Entry 7SPU (electron microscopy, 3.73 A resolution); this record covers chains 1 and u of the 54 polymer chains in the assembly.

Chain 1:
Name: Gene 7 protein
Source organism: Shigella phage Sf6
UniProtKB: Q716G8 (Q716G8_BPSFV); numbering as in UniProt (aligned over 1-160)
Amino-acid sequence (160 residues; each row starts with the number of its first residue):
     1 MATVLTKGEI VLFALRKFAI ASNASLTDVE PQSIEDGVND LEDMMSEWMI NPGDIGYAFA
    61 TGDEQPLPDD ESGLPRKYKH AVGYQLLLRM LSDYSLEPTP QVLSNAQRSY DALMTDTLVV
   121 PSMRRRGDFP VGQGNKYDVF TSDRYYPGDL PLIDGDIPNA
Not modelled in the structure: 1-2
Reported in the primary citation:
  - conformationally variable residues (order/disorder transition): P151 to A160

Chain u:
Name: Gene 5 protein
Source organism: Shigella phage Sf6
UniProtKB: Q716H0 (Q716H0_BPSFV); residues 1-423 here = UniProt positions 1-423
Amino-acid sequence (423 residues; row label = number of the first residue in the row):
     1 MPNNLDSNVS QIVLKKFLPG FMSDLVLAKT VDRQLLAGEI NSSTGDSVSF KRPHQFSSLR
    61 TPTGDISGQN KNNLISGKAT GRVGNYITVA VEYQQLEEAI KLNQLEEILA PVRQRIVTDL
   121 ETELAHFMMN NGALSLGSPN TPITKWSDVA QTASFLKDLG VNEGENYAVM DPWSAQRLAD
   181 AQTGLHASDQ LVRTAWENAQ IPTNFGGIRA LMSNGLASRT QGAFGGTLTV KTQPTVTYNA
   241 VKDSYQFTVT LTGATASVTG FLKAGDQVKF TNTYWLQQQT KQALYNGATP ISFTATVTAD
   301 ANSDSGGDVT VTLSGVPIYD TTNPQYNSVS RQVEAGDAVS VVGTASQTMK PNLFYNKFFC
   361 GLGSIPLPKL HSIDSAVATY EGFSIRVHKY ADGDANVQKM RFDLLPAYVC FNPHMGGQFF
   421 GNP
Not modelled in the structure: 1

Chain 1 / chain u interface:
Residue-residue contacts (17):
  F140(1) - S372(u)  hydrogen bond (backbone-side chain)
  T141(1) - H371(u)
  T141(1) - S372(u)  hydrogen bond (backbone-side chain)
  S142(1) - S372(u)
  D143(1) - K369(u)  salt bridge
  D143(1) - L370(u)
  D143(1) - H371(u)  salt bridge
  D143(1) - S372(u)  hydrogen bond (side chain-backbone)
  P147(1) - H371(u)
  P151(1) - H371(u)
  L152(1) - L370(u)  hydrophobic
  L152(1) - I373(u)  hydrophobic
  D154(1) - Y390(u)
  G155(1) - R401(u)  hydrogen bond (backbone-side chain)
  D156(1) - Y390(u)  hydrogen bond
  D156(1) - R401(u)  hydrogen bond (backbone-side chain)
  P158(1) - R401(u)
Also at the interface, not in a pair above, chain u (8 interface residues in all): K399

In short:
11 residues of chain 1 face 8 of chain u across their interface, with 6 hydrogen bonds and 2 salt bridges.
Polar contacts include D143(1)-K369(u), D143(1)-H371(u) and F140(1)-S372(u). The paper reports conformational
variability at P151(1).
Here chain 1 is Gene 7 protein and chain u is Gene 5 protein, both from Shigella phage Sf6. Entry 7SPU (In
situ cryo-EM structure of bacteriophage Sf6 gp3:gp7:gp5 complex in conformation 1 at 3.73A resolution) was
determined by electron microscopy together with 7UKJ, 7SFS, 7SG7 and 7SP4 from the same study.
